PDB entry 8CWO | electron microscopy, 2.84 A resolution | chains A and Q of the 15 polymer chains in the assembly

# Chain A
Molecule: 16S ribosomal RNA
Source organism: Cutibacterium acnes
Sequence (1537 nucleotides; row label = number of the first residue in the row):
     1 UUUUUCAUUGGAGAGUUUGAUCCUGGCUCAGGACGAACGCUGGCGGCGUG
    51 CUUAACACAUGCAAGUCGAACGGAAAGGCCCUGCUUUUGUGGGGUGCUCG
   101 AGUGGCGAACGGGUGAGUAACACGUGAGUAACCUGCCCUUGACUUUGGGA
   151 UAACUUCAGGAAACUGGGGCUAAUACCGGAUAGGAGCUCCUGCUGCAUGG
   201 UGGGGGUUGGAAAGUUUCGGCGGUUGGGGAUGGACUCGCGGCUUAUCAGC
   251 UUGUUGGUGGGGUAGUGGCUUACCAAGGCUUUGACGGGUAGCCGGCCUGA
   301 GAGGGUGACCGGCCACAUUGGGACUGAGAUACGGCCCAGACUCCUACGGG
   351 AGGCAGCAGUGGGGAAUAUUGCACAAUGGGCGGAAGCCUGAUGCAGCAAC
   401 GCCGCGUGCGGGAUGACGGCCUUCGGGUUGUAAACCGCUUUCGCCUGUGA
   451 CGAAGCGUGAGUGACGGUAAUGGGUAAAGAAGCACCGGCUAACUACGUGC
   501 CAGCAGCCXCGGUGAUACGUAGGGUGCGAGCGUUGUCCGGAUUUAUUGGG
   551 CGUAAAGGGCUCGUAGGUGGUUGAUCGCGUCGGAAGUGUAAUCUUGGGGC
   601 UUAACCCUGAGCGUGCUUUCGAUACGGGUUGACUUGAGGAAGGUAGGGGA
   651 GAAUGGAAUUCCUGGUGGAGCGGUGGAAUGCGCAGAUAUCAGGAGGAACA
   701 CCAGUGGCGAAGGCGGUUCUCUGGGCCUUUCCUGACGCUGAGGAGCGAAA
   751 GCGUGGGGAGCGAACAGGCUUAGAUACCCUGGUAGUCCACGCUGUAAACG
   801 GUGGGUACUAGGUGUGGGGUCCAUUCCACGGGUUCCGUGCCGUAGCUAAC
   851 GCUUUAAGUACCCCGCCUGGGGAGUACGGCCGCAAGGCUAAAACUCAAAG
   901 GAAUUGACGGGGCCCCGCACAAGCGGCGGAGCAUGCGGAUUAAUUCGAUG
   951 XAACGCGUAGAACCUUACCUGGGUUUGACAUGGAUCGGGAGUGCUCAGAG
  1001 AUGGGUGUGCCUCUUUUGGGGUCGGUUCACAGGUGGUGCAUGGCUGUCGU
  1051 CAGCUCGUGUCGUGAGAUGUUGGGUUAAGUCCCGCAACGAGCGCAACCCU
  1101 UGUUCACUGUUGCCAGCACGUUAUGGUGGGGACUCAGUGGAGACCGCCGG
  1151 GGUCAACUCGGAGGAAGGUGGGGAUGACGUCAAGUCAUCAUGCCCCUUAU
  1201 GUCCAGGGCUUCACGCAUGCUACAAUGGCUGGUACAGAGAGUGGCGAGCC
  1251 UGUGAGGGUGAGCGAAUCUCGGAAAGCCGGUCUCAGUUCGGAUUGGGGUC
  1301 UGCAACUCGACCUCAUGAAGUCGGAGUCGCUAGUAAUCGCAGAUCAGCAA
  1351 CGCUGCGGUGAAUACGUUCCCGGGGCUUGUACACACXGCCXGUXAAGUCA
  1401 UGAAAGUUGGUAACACCCGAAGCCGGUGGCCUAACCGUUGUGGGGGAGCC
  1451 GUCGAAGGUGGGACUGGUGAUUAGGACUAAGUCGUAACAAGGUAGCCGUA
  1501 CCGGAAGGUGCGGCUGGAUCACCUCCUUUCUAAGGAG
Unresolved in the structure: 1-5, 83-89, 906-1380, 1522-1537
Modified residues: PSU (pseudouridine-5'-monophosphate) at position 498, G7M (N7-methyl-guanosine-5'-monophosphate) at position 509, 2MG (2N-methylguanosine-5'-monophosphate) at position 950, 5MC (5-methylcytidine-5'-monophosphate) at position 951, 5MC (5-methylcytidine-5'-monophosphate) at position 1387, 4OC (4n,o2'-methylcytidine-5'-monophosphate) at position 1389, 5MC (5-methylcytidine-5'-monophosphate) at position 1391, 5MC (5-methylcytidine-5'-monophosphate) at position 1394, UR3 (3-methyluridine-5'-monophoshate) at position 1485, 2MG (2N-methylguanosine-5'-monophosphate) at position 1503, MA6 (6N-dimethyladenosine-5'-monophoshate) at position 1505, MA6 (6N-dimethyladenosine-5'-monophoshate) at position 1506
Bound ions: Mg2+ site 1 near U17 (its only coordinating residue here); Mg2+ site 2 near G25 (its only coordinating residue here); Mg2+ site 3: A63, C388, U389; Mg2+ site 4 near G100 (its only coordinating residue here); Mg2+ site 5: A109, G333; Mg2+ site 6 near C110 (its only coordinating residue here); Mg2+ site 7: A116, G117, G291; Mg2+ site 8: A175, C176; Mg2+ site 9 near A308 (its only coordinating residue here); Mg2+ site 10 near C354 (its only coordinating residue here); Mg2+ site 11 near A385 (its only coordinating residue here); Mg2+ site 12: A491, A492; 23 more Mg2+ sites not listed

# Chain Q
Protein: 30S ribosomal protein S17
Source organism: Cutibacterium acnes
UniProt: A0A2B7JMS7 (A0A2B7JMS7_CUTAC); numbering as in UniProt (aligned over 1-90)
Amino-acid sequence (90 residues; each row starts with the number of its first residue):
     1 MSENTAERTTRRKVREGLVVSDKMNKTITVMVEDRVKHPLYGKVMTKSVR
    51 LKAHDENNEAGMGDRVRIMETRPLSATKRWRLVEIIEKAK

# How chain A and chain Q interact
Contacting residue pairs (79):
  G126(A) with Lys13(Q), base contact
  G128(A) with Thr10(Q), phosphate contact; Arg11(Q), sugar contact; Arg12(Q), hydrogen bond to the sugar
  U129(A) with Thr10(Q), hydrogen bond to the phosphate; Arg12(Q), sugar contact
  A130(A) with Arg8(Q), hydrogen bond to the base; Arg12(Q), hydrogen bond to the sugar
  A131(A) with Arg12(Q), salt bridge to the phosphate; Arg72(Q), salt bridge to the phosphate; Pro73(Q), base contact
  G192(A) with Met1(Q), hydrogen bond to the base; Glu3(Q), base contact
  C193(A) with Met1(Q), sugar contact; Glu3(Q), hydrogen bond to the sugar
  G195(A) with Arg8(Q), hydrogen bond to the sugar
  C196(A) with Arg8(Q), base contact; Thr10(Q), hydrogen bond to the base; Arg12(Q), hydrogen bond to the base; Met69(Q), sugar contact; Arg81(Q), hydrogen bond to the phosphate
  A197(A) with Arg12(Q), base contact; Thr71(Q), base contact; Arg81(Q), salt bridge to the phosphate
  U198(A) with Arg72(Q), hydrogen bond to the base
  G200(A) with Glu3(Q), base contact
  U201(A) with Glu3(Q), sugar contact; Asn4(Q), sugar contact
  G202(A) with Met1(Q), sugar contact; Ser2(Q), sugar contact
  U236(A) with Pro73(Q), sugar contact; Arg79(Q), hydrogen bond to the phosphate
  C237(A) with Lys13(Q), hydrogen bond to the base; Glu70(Q), hydrogen bond to the sugar; Arg79(Q), salt bridge to the phosphate
  G238(A) with Lys13(Q), sugar contact; Arg15(Q), hydrogen bond to the sugar
  C239(A) with Val49(Q), phosphate contact
  G240(A) with Lys47(Q), phosphate contact
  U255(A) with Met24(Q), hydrogen bond to the sugar; Thr77(Q), hydrogen bond to the phosphate
  G256(A) with Met24(Q), sugar contact; Asn25(Q), hydrogen bond to the sugar; Thr27(Q), hydrogen bond to the phosphate; Ser75(Q), hydrogen bond to the phosphate; Ala76(Q), hydrogen bond to the phosphate; Thr77(Q), hydrogen bond to the phosphate; Lys78(Q), hydrogen bond to the phosphate
  G257(A) with Asn25(Q), hydrogen bond to the sugar; Lys26(Q), phosphate contact; Ser75(Q), phosphate contact; Lys78(Q), salt bridge to the phosphate
  U258(A) with Lys26(Q), salt bridge to the phosphate
  U266(A) with Arg72(Q), hydrogen bond to the phosphate; Pro73(Q), hydrogen bond to the sugar
  G267(A) with Arg72(Q), salt bridge to the phosphate; Pro73(Q), sugar contact; Leu74(Q), sugar contact; Ser75(Q), hydrogen bond to the sugar; Ala76(Q), hydrogen bond to the sugar
  G268(A) with Ala76(Q), sugar contact
  C269(A) with Ala76(Q), phosphate contact
  G277(A) with Lys23(Q), phosphate contact; Met24(Q), sugar contact
  G278(A) with Ser21(Q), hydrogen bond to the phosphate; Met24(Q), sugar contact; Lys52(Q), hydrogen bond to the phosphate
  C279(A) with Arg50(Q), salt bridge to the phosphate; Lys52(Q), salt bridge to the phosphate
  U280(A) with Arg50(Q), salt bridge to the phosphate
  U546(A) with Leu40(Q), base contact; Tyr41(Q), sugar contact
  G567(A) with Lys43(Q), hydrogen bond to the sugar
  U568(A) with Lys43(Q), phosphate contact
  G579(A) with Val44(Q), sugar contact
  U580(A) with Lys37(Q), salt bridge to the phosphate
  U618(A) with Arg11(Q), phosphate contact
  U619(A) with Arg11(Q), salt bridge to the phosphate
  C863(A) with Lys43(Q), salt bridge to the phosphate
Other interface residues (no listed pair), chain A (43 interface residues in all): A127, G241, U282, G303
Other interface residues (no listed pair), chain Q (44 interface residues in all): Thr29, Arg35, Pro39, Thr46, Ser48, His54, Trp80

# In short
The interface between chain A and chain Q involves 43 residues on one side and 44 on the other; the contacts
include 31 hydrogen bonds and 13 salt bridges. Among the polar pairs are A130(A)-Arg8(Q), G192(A)-Met1(Q) and
C196(A)-Thr10(Q).
Chain A is 16S ribosomal RNA and chain Q is 30S ribosomal protein S17, both from Cutibacterium acnes; the
structure, Cutibacterium acnes 30S ribosomal subunit with Sarecycline bound, body domain only in the local
refined map, was determined by electron microscopy, deposited together with 8CVO.
